Entry 7UWN (electron microscopy, 3.01 A resolution); this record covers chains A and C of the 7 polymer chains in the assembly.

[Chain A]
Molecule: Interleukin-17A
From: Homo sapiens
UniProtKB: Q16552 (IL17_HUMAN); residue numbers follow UniProt; this construct covers 24-155
Amino-acid sequence (170 residues; each row starts with the number of its first residue):
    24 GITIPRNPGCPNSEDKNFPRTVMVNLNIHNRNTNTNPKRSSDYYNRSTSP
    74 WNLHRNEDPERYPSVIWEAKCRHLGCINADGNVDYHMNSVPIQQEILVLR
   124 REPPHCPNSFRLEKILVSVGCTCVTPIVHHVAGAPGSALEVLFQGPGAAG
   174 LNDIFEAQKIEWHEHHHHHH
Disordered / not traced: 24-33, 53-60, 128-129, 155-193
Sequence notes: expression tag (156-193)
Disulfide bonds: C94-C144, C99-C146
Covalent attachments: N-acetylglucosamine (NAG) linked to N68

[Chain C]
Molecule: Interleukin-17 receptor A
From: Homo sapiens
UniProtKB: Q96F46 (I17RA_HUMAN); residue numbers follow UniProt; this construct covers 33-317
Amino-acid sequence (319 residues; numbered 33 to 351; the number before each row is that of its first residue):
    33 LRLLDHRALVCSQPGLNCTVKNSTCLDDSWIHPRNLTPSSPKDLQIQLHF
    83 AHTQQGDLFPVAHIEWTLQTDASILYLEGAELSVLQLNTNERLCVRFEFL
   133 SKLRHHHRRWRFTFSHFVVDPDQEYEVTVHHLPKPIPDGDPNHQSKNFLV
   183 PDCEHARMKVTTPCMSSGSLWDPNITVETLEAHQLRVSFTLWNESTHYQI
   233 LLTSFPHMENHSCFEHMHHIPAPRPEEFHQRSNVTLTLRNLKGCCRHQVQ
   283 IQPFFSSCLNDCLRHSATVSCPEMPDTPEPIPDYMSAALEVLFQGPGAAE
   333 DQVDPRLIDGKHHHHHHHH
Disordered / not traced: 214-216, 272-276, 305-351
Sequence notes: expression tag (318-351)
UniProt features mapped onto this chain:
  - glycosylation (N-linked (GlcNAc...) asparagine): N49, N54, N67, N206, N225, N242, N265
Disulfide bonds: C43-C50, C57-C126, C185-C196, C277-C303, C290-C294
Covalent attachments: N-acetylglucosamine (NAG) linked to N49, N54, N206, N225, N265

[Chain A / chain C interface]
Pairs across the interface (45; chain A residue first):
  P42(A) - D60(C)
  P42(A) - I63(C)
  R43(A) - T56(C)
  R43(A) - L58(C)  hydrogen bond (side chain-backbone)
  R43(A) - D59(C)
  R43(A) - D60(C)  salt bridge
  R43(A) - I63(C)
  V45(A) - I63(C)  hydrophobic
  L97(A) - F286(C)  hydrophobic
  L97(A) - N292(C)  hydrogen bond (backbone-side chain)
  D107(A) - E247(C)
  Y108(A) - L233(C)
  Y108(A) - M249(C)  hydrophobic
  Y108(A) - R296(C)  hydrogen bond (backbone-side chain)
  H109(A) - L233(C)
  H109(A) - T235(C)
  N111(A) - Q284(C)
  N111(A) - N292(C)  hydrogen bond (side chain-backbone)
  N111(A) - R296(C)  hydrogen bond
  S112(A) - N292(C)  hydrogen bond (backbone-side chain)
  V113(A) - D293(C)
  Q116(A) - N120(C)
  Q116(A) - T121(C)
  Q117(A) - T121(C)
  Q117(A) - N122(C)
  E118(A) - T121(C)
  E118(A) - N122(C)
  E118(A) - E123(C)
  E118(A) - R124(C)  hydrogen bond (side chain-backbone)
  K137(A) - R124(C)  hydrogen bond (side chain-backbone)
  L139(A) - T121(C)
  P149(A) - D293(C)
  P149(A) - R296(C)
  I150(A) - C294(C)
  I150(A) - L295(C)
  I150(A) - R296(C)  hydrogen bond (backbone-backbone)
  V151(A) - Q282(C)
  V151(A) - R296(C)
  V151(A) - S298(C)
  H152(A) - E186(C)  salt bridge
  H152(A) - L295(C)
  H152(A) - R296(C)  hydrogen bond (backbone-backbone)
  H152(A) - H297(C)
  H152(A) - S298(C)  hydrogen bond (backbone-backbone)
  V154(A) - S298(C)
Interface residues without a listed pair, chain A (21 interface residues in all): V147
Interface residues without a listed pair, chain C (26 interface residues in all): H64

[Overview]
Chain A and chain C form an interface of 21 and 26 residues respectively, with 11 hydrogen bonds and 2 salt
bridges. Polar contacts include R43(A)-D60(C), H152(A)-E186(C) and R43(A)-L58(C). N-acetylglucosamine is
covalently linked to N68(A). Covalently linked N-acetylglucosamine: at N49(C), N54(C), N206(C), N225(C) and
N265(C).
Here chain A is Interleukin-17A and chain C is Interleukin-17 receptor A, both from Homo sapiens. Entry 7UWN
(Structure of the IL-17A-IL-17RA-IL-17RC ternary complex) was determined by electron microscopy, deposited
together with 7UWJ, 7UWK, 7UWL and 7UWM.
